8ID4 - chains A and S of the 5 polymer chains in the assembly; structure by electron microscopy, 3.10 A resolution.

== Chain A ==
Molecule: Guanine nucleotide-binding protein G(i) subunit alpha-1
From: Homo sapiens
UniProt: P63096 (GNAI1_HUMAN); residues 1-354 here = UniProt positions 1-354
Sequence (354 residues; each row starts with the number of its first residue):
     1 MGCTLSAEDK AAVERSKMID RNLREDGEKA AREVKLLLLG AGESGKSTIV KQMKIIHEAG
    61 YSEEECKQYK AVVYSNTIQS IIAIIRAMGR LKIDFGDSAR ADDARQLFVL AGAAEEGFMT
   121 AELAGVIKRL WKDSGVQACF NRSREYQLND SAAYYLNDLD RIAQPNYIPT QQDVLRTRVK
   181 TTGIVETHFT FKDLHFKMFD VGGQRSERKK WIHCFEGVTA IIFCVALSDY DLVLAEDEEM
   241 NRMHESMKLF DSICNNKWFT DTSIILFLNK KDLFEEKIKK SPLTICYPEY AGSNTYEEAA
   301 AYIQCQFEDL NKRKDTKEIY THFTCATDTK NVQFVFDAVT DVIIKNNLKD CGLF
Disordered / not traced: 1, 54-181
Swiss-Prot annotation at these positions:
  - region: Lys35 to Thr48 (G1 motif), Asp173 to Thr181 (G2 motif), Phe196 to Arg205 (G3 motif), Ile265 to Asp272 (G4 motif), Thr324 to Thr329 (G5 motif)
  - binding site (GTP): Glu43 to Thr48, Ser151, Leu175 to Thr181, Asp200 to Gln204, Asn269 to Asp272, Ala326
  - binding site (Mg(2+)): Ser47, Thr181
  - modified residue: Arg178 (ADP-ribosylarginine), Gln204 (Deamidated glutamine), Cys351 (ADP-ribosylcysteine)
  - lipidation: Gly2 (N-myristoyl glycine), Cys3 (S-palmitoyl cysteine)
  - natural variant: Gly40 (G40C: In NEDHISB; G40R: In NEDHISB), Gly45 (G45D: In NEDHISB), Thr48 (T48I: In NEDHISB; T48K: In NEDHISB), Gln52 (Q52P: In NEDHISB), Ser75 (deletion: In NEDHISB; uncertain significance), Gln172 (deletion: In NEDHISB), Asp173 (D173V: In NEDHISB), Glu186 to Phe189 (deletion: In NEDHISB; uncertain significance), Cys224 (C224Y: In NEDHISB), Lys270 (K270N: In NEDHISB; K270R: In NEDHISB), Asp272 (D272G: In NEDHISB), Ala326 (A326P: In NEDHISB), 1 further natural variant entry in UniProt
  - mutagenesis: Gly42 (G42R: Abolishes switch to an activated conformation and dissociation from beta and gamma subunits upon GTP binding. Abolishes interaction with RGS family members), Glu116 (E116L: Enhances interaction (inactive GDP-bound) with RGS14), Gln147 (Q147L: Enhances interaction (inactive GDP-bound) with RGS14), Glu245 (E245L: Enhances interaction (inactive GDP-bound) with RGS14)

== Chain S ==
Molecule: scFv16
From: Homo sapiens
Notes: antibody fragment or engineered binder
Sequence (285 residues; numbered -36 to 248; the number before each row is that of its first residue; numbers below 1 keep their minus sign (Met-36 is residue -36)):
   -36 MLLVNQSHQG FNKEHTSKMV SAIVLYVLLA AAAHSAFAVQ LVESGGGLVQ PGGSRKLSCS
    24 ASGFAFSSFG MHWVRQAPEK GLEWVAYISS GSGTIYYADT VKGRFTISRD DPKNTLFLQM
    84 TSLRSEDTAM YYCVRSIYYY GSSPFDFWGQ GTTLTVSAGG GGSGGGGSGG GGSADIVMTQ
   144 ATSSVPVTPG ESVSISCRSS KSLLHSNGNT YLYWFLQRPG QSPQLLIYRM SNLASGVPDR
   204 FSGSGSGTAF TLTISRLEAE DVGVYYCMQH LEYPLTFGAG TKLEL
Disordered / not traced: -36 to 1, 121-137
Disulfide bonds: Cys160-Cys230

== Interface between chain A and chain S ==
Pairs across the interface (23):
  Thr4(A) - His168(S)
  Ser6(A) - His168(S)
  Ser6(A) - Tyr174(S)
  Ser6(A) - Leu234(S)
  Ala7(A) - His233(S)
  Ala7(A) - Leu234(S)
  Ala7(A) - Tyr236(S)  hydrophobic
  Glu8(A) - Tyr101(S)
  Glu8(A) - Pro107(S)
  Glu8(A) - Tyr174(S)
  Glu8(A) - Tyr176(S)  hydrogen bond
  Glu8(A) - Arg192(S)  salt bridge
  Glu8(A) - His233(S)
  Asp9(A) - Asn170(S)  hydrogen bond
  Asp9(A) - Tyr174(S)  hydrogen bond
  Ala11(A) - Tyr101(S)  hydrophobic
  Ala12(A) - Tyr101(S)
  Glu14(A) - Tyr50(S)
  Glu14(A) - Ser52(S)
  Glu14(A) - Thr57(S)  hydrogen bond
  Arg15(A) - Ile100(S)
  Arg15(A) - Tyr101(S)
  Arg15(A) - Tyr102(S)
Interface residues without a listed pair, chain A (11 interface residues in all): Leu5, Met18
Interface residues without a listed pair, chain S (18 interface residues in all): Ser30, Ser53, Gly54

== Overview ==
The interface between chain A and chain S involves 11 residues on one side and 18 on the other; the contacts
include 4 hydrogen bonds and 1 salt bridge. Polar contacts include Glu8(A)-Arg192(S), Glu8(A)-Tyr176(S) and
Asp9(A)-Asn170(S).
Chain A is Guanine nucleotide-binding protein G(i) subunit alpha-1 and chain S is scFv16, both from Homo
sapiens; the structure, Cryo-EM structure of the linoleic acid bound GPR120-Gi complex, was determined by
electron microscopy together with 8ID3, 8ID6, 8ID8, 8ID9 and 8G59 from the same study.
